PDB entry 8VFY | electron microscopy, 2.89 A resolution | chains A and I of the 11 polymer chains in the assembly

Chain A:
Name: Histone H3.1
Source organism: Homo sapiens
Reference sequence: P68431 (H31_HUMAN); residues 0-135 here correspond to UniProt positions 1-136 (UniProt number = residue number + 1)
Sequence (136 residues; each row starts with the number of its first residue; numbering starts at 0):
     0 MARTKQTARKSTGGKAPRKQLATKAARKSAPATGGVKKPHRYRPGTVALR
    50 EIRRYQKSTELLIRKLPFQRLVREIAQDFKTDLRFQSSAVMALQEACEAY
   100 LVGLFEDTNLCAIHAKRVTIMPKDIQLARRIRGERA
Not modelled in the structure: 0-36, 134-135
UniProt features mapped onto this chain:
  - modified residue: Arg2 (Asymmetric dimethylarginine), Thr3 (Phosphothreonine), Lys4 (Allysine), Gln5 (5-glutamyl dopamine), Thr6 (Phosphothreonine), Arg8 (Citrulline), Lys9 (N6,N6,N6-trimethyllysine), Ser10 (ADP-ribosylserine), Thr11 (Phosphothreonine), Lys14 (N6-(2-hydroxyisobutyryl)lysine), Arg17 (Asymmetric dimethylarginine), Lys18 (N6-(2-hydroxyisobutyryl)lysine), Lys23 (N6-(2-hydroxyisobutyryl)lysine), Arg26 (Citrulline), Lys27 (N6,N6,N6-trimethyllysine), Ser28 (ADP-ribosylserine), Lys36 (N6,N6,N6-trimethyllysine), Lys37 (N6-methyllysine), Tyr41 (Phosphotyrosine), Lys56 (N6,N6,N6-trimethyllysine) and 8 more in UniProt
  - lipidation: Lys18 (N6-decanoyllysine)

Chain I:
Molecule: 186-nt DNA strand
Sequence (186 nucleotides; each row starts with the number of its first residue):
     1 ATCCGAGATGGTACTTTGTGTCTCCTGCTCTGTCAGCAGGGCACTGTACT
    51 TGCTGATACCAGGGAATGTTTGTTCTTAAATACCATCATTCCGGACGTGT
   101 TTGCCTTGGCCAGTTTTCCATGTACATGCAGAAAGAAGTTTGGACTGATC
   151 AATACAGTCCTCTGCCTTTAAAGCAATAGGAAAGAT
Not modelled in the structure: 1-15

Interface between chain A and chain I:
Pairs across the interface (29; chain A residue first):
  Arg40(A) with DG122(I), base contact; DT123(I), hydrogen bond to the base; DA124(I), hydrogen bond to the sugar
  Tyr41(A) with DT47(I), hydrogen bond to the sugar; DT123(I), sugar contact; DA124(I), hydrogen bond to the phosphate
  Arg42(A) with DT123(I), phosphate contact
  Pro43(A) with DG122(I), phosphate contact; DT123(I), phosphate contact
  Gly44(A) with DG122(I), phosphate contact; DT123(I), hydrogen bond to the phosphate
  Thr45(A) with DT123(I), phosphate contact
  Val46(A) with DT123(I), hydrogen bond to the phosphate; DA124(I), phosphate contact
  Ala47(A) with DT123(I), phosphate contact
  Arg49(A) with DA48(I), sugar contact; DC49(I), phosphate contact
  Arg53(A) with DC49(I), salt bridge to the phosphate
  Lys56(A) with DT50(I), salt bridge to the phosphate
  Arg63(A) with DG131(I), phosphate contact; DA132(I), salt bridge to the phosphate
  Lys64(A) with DA132(I), hydrogen bond to the phosphate; DA133(I), salt bridge to the phosphate
  Leu65(A) with DG131(I), phosphate contact; DA132(I), hydrogen bond to the phosphate
  Pro66(A) with DG131(I), phosphate contact
  Arg69(A) with DG131(I), salt bridge to the phosphate
  Arg83(A) with DT140(I), base contact; DT141(I), sugar contact
Interface residues without a listed pair, chain A (19 interface residues in all): His39, Thr118
Interface residues without a listed pair, chain I (14 interface residues in all): DG46, DT121

Overview:
Chain A and chain I form an interface of 19 and 14 residues respectively; the contacts include 8 hydrogen
bonds and 5 salt bridges. Among the polar pairs are Arg40(A)-DT123(I), Arg40(A)-DA124(I) and Tyr41(A)-DT47(I).
Chain A is Histone H3.1 (Homo sapiens) and chain I is a 186-nt DNA strand; the structure, Cryo-EM structure of
FoxA1 in complex with ALBN1 nucleosome (class 1), was determined by electron microscopy, deposited together
with 8VFX and 8VFZ.
